PDB entry 7SL4 | electron microscopy, 5.00 A resolution (low resolution: residue-level contacts below are approximate; hydrogen-bond / salt-bridge calls are withheld) | chains A and C of the 6 polymer chains in the assembly

# Chain A
Molecule: Insulin receptor
From: Mus musculus
Notes: EC 2.7.10.1
Reference sequence: P15208 (INSR_MOUSE); residues -26 to 1345 here correspond to UniProt positions 1-1372 (UniProt number = residue number + 27)
Chain sequence (1372 residues; row label = number of the first residue in the row; numbers below 1 keep their minus sign (Met-26 is residue -26)):
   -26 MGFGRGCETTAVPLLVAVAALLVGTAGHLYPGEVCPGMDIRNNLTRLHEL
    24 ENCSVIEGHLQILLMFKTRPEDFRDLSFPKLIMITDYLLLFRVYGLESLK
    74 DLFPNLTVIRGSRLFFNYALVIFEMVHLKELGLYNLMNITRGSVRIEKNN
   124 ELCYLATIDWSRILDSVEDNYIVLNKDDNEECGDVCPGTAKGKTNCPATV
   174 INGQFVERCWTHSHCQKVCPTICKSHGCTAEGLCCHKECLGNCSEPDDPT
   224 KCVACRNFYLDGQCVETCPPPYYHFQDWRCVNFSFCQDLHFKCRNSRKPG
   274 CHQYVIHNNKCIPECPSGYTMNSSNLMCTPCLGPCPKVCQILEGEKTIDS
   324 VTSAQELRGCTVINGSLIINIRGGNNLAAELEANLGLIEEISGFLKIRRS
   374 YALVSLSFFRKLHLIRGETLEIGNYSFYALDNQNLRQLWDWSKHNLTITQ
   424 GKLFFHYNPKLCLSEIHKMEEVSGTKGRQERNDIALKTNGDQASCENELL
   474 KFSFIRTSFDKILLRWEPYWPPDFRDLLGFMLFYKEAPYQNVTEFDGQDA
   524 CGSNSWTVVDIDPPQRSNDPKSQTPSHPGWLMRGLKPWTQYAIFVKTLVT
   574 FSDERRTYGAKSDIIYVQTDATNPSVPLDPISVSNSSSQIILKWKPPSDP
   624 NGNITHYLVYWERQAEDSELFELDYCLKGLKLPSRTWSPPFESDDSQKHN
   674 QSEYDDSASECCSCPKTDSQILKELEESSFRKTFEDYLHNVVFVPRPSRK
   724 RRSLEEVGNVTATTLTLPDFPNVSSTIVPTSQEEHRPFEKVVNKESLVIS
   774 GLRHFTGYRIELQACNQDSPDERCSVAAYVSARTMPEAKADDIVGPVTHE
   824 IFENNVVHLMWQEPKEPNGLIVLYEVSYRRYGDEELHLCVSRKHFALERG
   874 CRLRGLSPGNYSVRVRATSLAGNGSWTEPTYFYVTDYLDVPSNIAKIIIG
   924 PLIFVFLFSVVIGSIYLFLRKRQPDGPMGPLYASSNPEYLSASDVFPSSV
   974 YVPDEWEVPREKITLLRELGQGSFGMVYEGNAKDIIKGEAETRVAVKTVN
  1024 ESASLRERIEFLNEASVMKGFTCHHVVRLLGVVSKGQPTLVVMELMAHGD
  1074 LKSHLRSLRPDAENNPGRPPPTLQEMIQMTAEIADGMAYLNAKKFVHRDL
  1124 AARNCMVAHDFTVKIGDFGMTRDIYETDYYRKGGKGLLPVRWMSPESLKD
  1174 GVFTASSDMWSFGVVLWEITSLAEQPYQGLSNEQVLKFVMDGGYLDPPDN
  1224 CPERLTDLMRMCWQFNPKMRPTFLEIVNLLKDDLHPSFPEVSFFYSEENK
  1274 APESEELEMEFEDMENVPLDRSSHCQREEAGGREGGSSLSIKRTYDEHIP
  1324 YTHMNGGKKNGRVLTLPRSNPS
Unresolved in the structure: -26 to 2, 151-167, 173-177, 271-273, 315-316, 347-350, 519-525, 540-548, 659-692, 720-757, 908-1345
Disulfides: Cys8-Cys26, Cys169-Cys188, Cys192-Cys201, Cys196-Cys207, Cys208-Cys216, Cys212-Cys225, Cys228-Cys237, Cys241-Cys253, Cys259-Cys284, Cys266-Cys274, Cys288-Cys301, Cys304-Cys308, Cys312-Cys333, Cys435-Cys468, Cys649-Cys862, Cys788-Cys797
UniProt features mapped onto this chain:
  - region: Glu708 to Phe716 (Insulin-binding), Asn959 to Tyr962 (Important for interaction with IRS1, SHC1 and STAT5B), Tyr1324 to Met1327 (PIK3R1 binding)
  - active site: Asp1122 (Proton donor/acceptor)
  - binding site (ATP): Ser996, Lys1020, Glu1067 to Asp1073, Arg1126, Asn1127, Asp1140
  - site: Phe39 (Insulin-binding)
  - modified residue: Ser373 (Phosphoserine), Tyr374 (Phosphotyrosine), Ser380 (Phosphoserine), Tyr962 (Phosphotyrosine), Cys1046 (S-nitrosocysteine), Tyr1148 (Phosphotyrosine), Tyr1152 (Phosphotyrosine), Tyr1153 (Phosphotyrosine), Tyr1318 (Phosphotyrosine), Tyr1324 (Phosphotyrosine)
  - glycosylation (N-linked (GlcNAc...) asparagine): Asn16, Asn25, Asn78, Asn111, Asn215, Asn255, Asn295, Asn337, Asn397, Asn418, Asn514, Asn608, Asn626, Asn673, Asn732, Asn745, Asn883, Asn896
  - cross-link: Lys1042 (Glycyl lysine isopeptide (Lys-Gly) (interchain with G-Cter in ubiquitin))

# Chain C
Molecule: Insulin B chain
From: Homo sapiens
Reference sequence: P01308 (INS_HUMAN); residues 1-30 here correspond to UniProt positions 25-54 (UniProt number = residue number + 24)
Chain sequence (30 residues; numbered 1 to 30; the number before each row is that of its first residue):
     1 FVNQHLCGSHLVEALYRVCGERGFFYTPKT
Unresolved in the structure: 1, 29-30
Sequence notes: engineered mutation Arg17 (Leu41 in P01308)

# Chain A / chain C interface
Residue-residue contacts - 13 pairs, chain A then chain C:
  Pro495(A) - His5(C)
  Asp496(A) - Cys7(C)
  Phe497(A) - Cys7(C)
  Arg498(A) - Cys7(C)
  Arg539(A) - His10(C)
  His712(A) - Val12(C)
  Val714(A) - Tyr26(C)
  Val715(A) - Tyr26(C)
  Phe716(A) - Leu15(C)
  Val717(A) - Phe25(C)
  Val717(A) - Tyr26(C)
  Val717(A) - Thr27(C)
  Arg719(A) - Phe25(C)
Also at the interface, not in a pair above, chain A (12 interface residues in all): Glu708
Also at the interface, not in a pair above, chain C (10 interface residues in all): Gly8, Ser9

# Summary
12 residues of chain A and 10 residues of chain C are in contact. Curated annotation (UniProt) lists
active-site residue Asp1122(A) and 12 ATP-binding residues on chain A.
Here chain A is Insulin receptor (Mus musculus) and chain C is Insulin B chain (Homo sapiens). Entry 7SL4
(Full-length insulin receptor bound with site 2 binding deficient mutant insulin (B-L17R) -- asymmetric
conformation) was determined by electron microscopy together with 7SL1, 7SL2, 7SL3, 7SL6, 7SL7, 7STH and 3
further entries from the same study.
